4X1Y - chains C and D of the 5 polymer chains in the assembly; structure by X-ray diffraction, 3.19 A resolution.

== Chain C ==
Protein: Tubulin alpha chain
Organism: Ovis aries
UniProtKB: D0VWZ0 (D0VWZ0_SHEEP); numbering as in UniProt (aligned over 1-451)
Amino-acid sequence (451 residues; row label = number of the first residue in the row):
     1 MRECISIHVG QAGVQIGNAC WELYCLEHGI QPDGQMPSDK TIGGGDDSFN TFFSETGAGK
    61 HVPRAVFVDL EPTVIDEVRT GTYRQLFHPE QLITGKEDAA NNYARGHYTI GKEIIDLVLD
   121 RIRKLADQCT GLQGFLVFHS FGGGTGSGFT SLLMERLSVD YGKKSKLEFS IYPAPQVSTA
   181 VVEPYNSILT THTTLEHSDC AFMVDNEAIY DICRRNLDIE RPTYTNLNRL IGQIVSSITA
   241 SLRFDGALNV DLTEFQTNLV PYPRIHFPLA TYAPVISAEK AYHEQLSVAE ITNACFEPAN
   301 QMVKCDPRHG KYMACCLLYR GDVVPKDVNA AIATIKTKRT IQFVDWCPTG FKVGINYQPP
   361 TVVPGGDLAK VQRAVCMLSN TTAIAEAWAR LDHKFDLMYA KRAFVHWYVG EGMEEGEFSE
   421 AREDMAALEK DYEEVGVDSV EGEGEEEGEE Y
Unresolved in the structure: 38-45, 439-451
Small-molecule neighbours:
  - 3WV (N,2-dimethyl-L-alanyl-N-[(3R,4S,5S)-1-{(2S)-2-[(1R,2R)-3-{[(1S)-1-carboxy-2-phenylethyl]amino}-1-methoxy-2-methyl-3-oxopropyl]pyrrolidin-1-yl}-3-methoxy-5-methyl-1-oxoheptan-4-yl]-N-methyl-L-valinamide): Ala247, Asn249, Pro325, Val328, Asn329, Phe351, Val353
  - GTP (guanosine-5'-triphosphate): Gly10, Gln11, Ala12, Gln15, Ile16, Asp69, Glu71, Val74, Asp98, Ala99, Ser140, Gly142, Gly143, Gly144, Thr145, Gly146, Ile171, Pro173, Val177, Ser178, Thr179, Glu183, Asn206, Tyr224, Leu227, Asn228, Ile231
  - colchicine (LOC; N-[(7S)-1,2,3,10-tetramethoxy-9-oxo-6,7-dihydro-5H-benzo[d]heptalen-7-yl]ethanamide): Asn101, Ser178, Thr179, Ala180, Val181

== Chain D ==
Protein: Tubulin beta chain
Organism: Ovis aries
UniProtKB: D0VWY9 (D0VWY9_SHEEP); the author numbering skips numbers that UniProt does not, so the offset changes along the chain: 1-44 = UniProt 1-44; 47-360 = UniProt 45-358; 369-455 = UniProt 359-445
Amino-acid sequence (445 residues; row label = number of the first residue in the row; note: 10 numbers in that range are skipped by the numbering (no residue carries them; nothing is unmodelled there)):
     1 MREIVHIQAG QCGNQIGAKF WEVISDEHGI DPTGSYHGDS DLQL
    47 ERINVYYNEA TGNKYVPRAI LVDLEPGTMD SVRSGPFGQI FRPDNFVFGQ SGAGNNWAKG
   107 HYTEGAELVD SVLDVVRKES ESCDCLQGFQ LTHSLGGGTG SGMGTLLISK IREEYPDRIM
   167 NTFSVMPSPK VSDTVVEPYN ATLSVHQLVE NTDETYSIDN EALYDICFRT LKLTTPTYGD
   227 LNHLVSATMS GVTTCLRFPG QLNADLRKLA VNMVPFPRLH FFMPGFAPLT SRGSQQYRAL
   287 TVPELTQQMF DSKNMMAACD PRHGRYLTVA AVFRGRMSMK EVDEQMLNVQ NKNSSYFVEW
   347 IPNNVKTAVC DIPP
   369 RGLKMSATFI GNSTAIQELF KRISEQFTAM FRRKAFLHWY TGEGMDEMEF TEAESNMNDL
   429 VSEYQQYQDA TADEQGEFEE EEGEDEA
Unresolved in the structure: 1, 442-455
Small-molecule neighbours:
  - 3WV (N,2-dimethyl-L-alanyl-N-[(3R,4S,5S)-1-{(2S)-2-[(1R,2R)-3-{[(1S)-1-carboxy-2-phenylethyl]amino}-1-methoxy-2-methyl-3-oxopropyl]pyrrolidin-1-yl}-3-methoxy-5-methyl-1-oxoheptan-4-yl]-N-methyl-L-valinamide): Gln11, Gln15, Pro175, Lys176, Val177, Ser178, Asp179, Tyr210, Pro222, Thr223, Tyr224, Gly225, Leu227, Arg278
  - GDP (guanosine-5'-diphosphate): Ala9, Gly10, Gln11, Cys12, Gln15, Ile16, Asp69, Ala99, Asn101, Ser140, Gly142, Gly143, Gly144, Thr145, Gly146, Val171, Pro173, Val177, Ser178, Glu183, Asn206, Tyr224, Leu227, Asn228
  - colchicine (LOC; N-[(7S)-1,2,3,10-tetramethoxy-9-oxo-6,7-dihydro-5H-benzo[d]heptalen-7-yl]ethanamide): Val238, Cys241, Leu242, Leu248, Ala250, Asp251, Lys254, Leu255, Asn258, Met259, Thr314, Val315, Ala316, Val318, Asn350, Val351, Lys352, Thr353, Ala354, Ile378

== Chain C / chain D interface ==
Contacting residue pairs (56; chain C residue first):
  Gln11(C) with Asn249(D), hydrogen bond
  Glu71(C) with Asn249(D)
  Lys96(C) with Asp130(D), salt bridge
  Glu97(C) with Arg164(D), salt bridge; Arg253(D), salt bridge
  Asp98(C) with Asn249(D); Asp251(D); Lys254(D), salt bridge
  Ala100(C) with Arg253(D); Lys254(D); Val257(D)
  Asn101(C) with Lys254(D), hydrogen bond; Asn258(D)
  Arg105(C) with Arg253(D)
  Pro175(C) with Asn349(D)
  Thr179(C) with Lys352(D), hydrogen bond (backbone-side chain)
  Ala180(C) with Asn258(D); Lys352(D)
  Val181(C) with Asn258(D), hydrogen bond (backbone-side chain); Ile347(D), hydrophobic; Pro348(D); Asn349(D); Asn350(D)
  Val182(C) with Val257(D); Asn258(D)
  Glu220(C) with Lys326(D), salt bridge
  Arg221(C) with Met325(D); Lys326(D); Asp329(D), salt bridge
  Lys394(C) with Pro348(D); Asn349(D), hydrogen bond
  Leu397(C) with Trp346(D); Pro348(D), hydrophobic; Ala440(D), hydrophobic
  Met398(C) with Trp346(D), hydrogen bond (backbone-backbone); Pro348(D)
  Lys401(C) with Phe262(D); Trp346(D); Thr439(D), hydrogen bond (side chain-backbone); Ala440(D)
  Arg402(C) with Phe262(D)
  Ala403(C) with Pro261(D); Phe262(D), hydrophobic
  Phe404(C) with Val257(D); Asn258(D); Val260(D); Pro261(D), hydrogen bond (backbone-backbone); Thr314(D); Ile347(D), hydrophobic
  His406(C) with Val260(D); Pro261(D), hydrogen bond (side chain-backbone); Phe262(D); Pro263(D)
  Trp407(C) with Ala256(D); Val257(D), hydrophobic; Val260(D), hydrogen bond (side chain-backbone)
Interface residues without a listed pair, chain C (25 interface residues in all): Ser178
Interface residues without a listed pair, chain D (30 interface residues in all): Cys131, Asp199, Glu345, Tyr435, Ala438

== Overview ==
25 residues of chain C face 30 of chain D across their interface, with 10 hydrogen bonds and 6 salt bridges.
Polar pairs include Lys96(C)-Asp130(D), Glu97(C)-Arg164(D) and Glu97(C)-Arg253(D). Colchicine is bound between
chain C and chain D. Chain C binds compound 3WV and GTP.
Chain C is Tubulin alpha chain and chain D is Tubulin beta chain, both from Ovis aries; the structure,
Discovery of cytotoxic Dolastatin 10 analogs with N-terminal modifications, was determined by X-ray
diffraction (same publication as 4X1I, 4X1K and 4X20).
